Entry 7D3Y (X-ray diffraction, 3.11 A resolution); this record covers chains B and D of the 5 polymer chains in the assembly.

Chain B:
Name: SPX domain-containing protein 2, Isoform 1 of Core histone macro-H2A.1
Source organism: Oryza sativa subsp. indica
Notes: fragment: macro domain
Reference sequence: chimeric construct of A2X254, O75367-2: residues 1-202 from A2X254 (SPX2_ORYSI) positions 1-202 (same numbers); residues 206-394 from O75367-2 positions 181-369 (UniProt number = residue number - 25)
Amino-acid sequence (394 residues; numbered 1 to 394; the number before each row is that of its first residue):
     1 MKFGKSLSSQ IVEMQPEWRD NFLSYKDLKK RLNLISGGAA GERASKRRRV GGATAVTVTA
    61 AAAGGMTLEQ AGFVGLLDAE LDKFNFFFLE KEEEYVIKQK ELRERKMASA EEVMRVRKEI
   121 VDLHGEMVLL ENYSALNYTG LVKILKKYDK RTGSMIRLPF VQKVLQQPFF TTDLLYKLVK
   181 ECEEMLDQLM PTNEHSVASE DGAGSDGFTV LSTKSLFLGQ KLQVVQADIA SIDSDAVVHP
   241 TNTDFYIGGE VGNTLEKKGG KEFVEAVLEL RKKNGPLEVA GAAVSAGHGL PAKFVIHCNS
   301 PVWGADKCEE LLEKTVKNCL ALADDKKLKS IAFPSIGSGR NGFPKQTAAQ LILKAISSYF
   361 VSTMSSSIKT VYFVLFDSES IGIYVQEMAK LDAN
Disordered / not traced: 1-5, 35-66, 191-207, 392-394
Construct notes: linker (203-205)
From the paper describing this entry:
  - binding site for inositol hexakisphosphate: Tyr-25, Leu-28, Arg-31, Lys-147, Lys-150
  - self-association interface (contacts with another copy of this molecule): Leu-129, Leu-130, Tyr-133, Asn-137
  - mutagenesis - R19A: unchanged binding to Protein PHOSPHATE STARVATION RESPONSE 2 (chain D)
  - mutagenesis - R105E, E112R, E119R: abolished binding to Protein PHOSPHATE STARVATION RESPONSE 2 (chain D)
  - mutagenesis - Y25A, Y25F, L28A, K29A, K143A/K147A: decreased binding to Protein PHOSPHATE STARVATION RESPONSE 2 (chain D)

Chain D:
Name: Protein PHOSPHATE STARVATION RESPONSE 2
Source organism: Oryza sativa subsp. japonica
Reference sequence: Q6Z156 (PHR2_ORYSJ); residue numbers follow UniProt; this construct covers 225-362
Amino-acid sequence (148 residues; numbered 225 to 372; the number before each row is that of its first residue):
   225 SGEPSAVAIP SPSGASNTSN SKTRMRWTPE LHERFVDAVN LLGGSEKATP KGVLKLMKAD
   285 NLTIYHVKSH LQKYRTARYR PELSEGSSEK KAASKEDIPS IDLKGGNFDL TEALRLQLEL
   345 QKRLHEQLEI QRSLQLRILE HHHHHHHH
Disordered / not traced: 225-248, 307-329, 366-372
Construct notes: expression tag (363-372)
UniProt features mapped onto this chain:
  - DNA-binding region: Pro-274 to Arg-299 (H-T-H motif)

How chain B and chain D interact:
Contacting residue pairs (15; chain B residue first):
  Phe-86(B) / Met-249(D)  hydrophobic
  Leu-89(B) / Met-249(D)  hydrophobic
  Leu-89(B) / Arg-250(D)
  Glu-90(B) / Lys-297(D)  salt bridge
  Glu-92(B) / Arg-250(D)  salt bridge
  Glu-92(B) / Trp-251(D)
  Glu-93(B) / Trp-251(D)
  Glu-93(B) / His-294(D)  salt bridge
  Glu-93(B) / Lys-297(D)  salt bridge
  Val-96(B) / Pro-253(D)
  Val-96(B) / His-256(D)
  Ile-97(B) / His-256(D)
  Ile-97(B) / His-294(D)
  Lys-100(B) / His-256(D)
  Lys-100(B) / Glu-257(D)  salt bridge
Also at the interface, not in a pair above, chain D (11 interface residues in all): Thr-252, Tyr-298, Ala-301

In short:
8 residues of chain B and 11 residues of chain D are in contact; the contacts include 5 salt bridges. Among
the polar pairs are Glu-90(B)/Lys-297(D), Glu-92(B)/Arg-250(D) and Glu-93(B)/His-294(D). From the paper: a
binding site for inositol hexakisphosphate at Tyr-25(B), Leu-28(B) and Arg-31(B) among others; Y25A, Y25F and
L28A of chain B, among others, reduce binding to Protein PHOSPHATE STARVATION RESPONSE 2 (chain D); 9
substitutions were tested in all.
Here chain B is SPX domain-containing protein 2, Isoform 1 of Core histone macro-H2A.1 (Oryza sativa subsp.
indica) and chain D is Protein PHOSPHATE STARVATION RESPONSE 2 (Oryza sativa subsp. japonica). Entry 7D3Y
(Crystal structure of the osPHR2-osSPX2 complex) was determined by X-ray diffraction.
